Entry 8TL4 (electron microscopy, 3.20 A resolution); this record covers chains B and G of the 12 polymer chains in the assembly.

== Chain B ==
Molecule: BG505 DS-SOSIP Transmembrane protein gp41
From: Human immunodeficiency virus 1
Reference sequence: Q2N0S5 (Q2N0S5_9HIV1); residues 512-664 here correspond to UniProt positions 509-661 (UniProt number = residue number - 3)
Sequence (153 residues; row label = number of the first residue in the row):
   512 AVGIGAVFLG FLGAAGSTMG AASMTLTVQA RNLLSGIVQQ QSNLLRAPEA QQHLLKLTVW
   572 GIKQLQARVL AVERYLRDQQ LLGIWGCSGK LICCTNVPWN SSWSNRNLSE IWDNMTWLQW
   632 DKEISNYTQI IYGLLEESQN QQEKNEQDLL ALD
Unresolved in the structure: 547-568, 664
Disulfides: Cys-598/Cys-604
Differences from the reference sequence: engineered mutation Pro-559 (Ile556 in Q2N0S5), Cys-605 (Thr602 in Q2N0S5)

== Chain G ==
Molecule: DJ85-e.01 FAB HEAVY CHAIN
From: Homo sapiens
Notes: antibody fragment or engineered binder
Sequence (236 residues; each row starts with the number of its first residue; a row labelled like 82A-82C holds insertion residues (82A, then the next letters in order)):
     1 QVWLRESGPG LVKSSETLSL TCAVSGASVG GNYYW
   35A N
    36 WIRQFPGKGL EWMGNVH
   52A G
    53 GSGNTEYNPS LKGRLTISRD TSRGHFLLHL
82A-82C DSV
    83 TAADTAVYYC STQYWRHT
100A-100G GYDSSFF
   101 DSWGQGALVT VSSASTKGPS VFPLAPSSRS TSESTAALGC LVKDYFPEPV TVSWNSGSLT
   161 SGVHTFPAVL QSSGLYSLSS VVTVPSSSLG TQTYVCNVNH KPSNTKVDKR VEIKTCGGLE
   221 VLFQ
Unresolved in the structure: 114-224
Disulfides: Cys-22/Cys-92

== Interface between chain B and chain G ==
Pairs across the interface (18):
  Gly-514(B) / Tyr-34(G)
  Ile-515(B) / Tyr-34(G)
  Gly-516(B) / Asn-32(G)
  Gly-516(B) / Gln-95(G)  hydrogen bond (backbone-backbone)
  Gly-516(B) / Tyr-96(G)
  Gly-516(B) / Trp-97(G)  hydrogen bond (backbone-backbone)
  Ala-517(B) / Asn-32(G)  hydrogen bond (backbone-side chain)
  Ala-517(B) / Trp-97(G)
  Val-518(B) / Tyr-33(G)  hydrophobic
  Val-518(B) / Trp-97(G)  hydrogen bond (backbone-backbone)
  Val-518(B) / Arg-98(G)
  Val-518(B) / His-99(G)  hydrogen bond (backbone-backbone)
  Phe-519(B) / His-99(G)
  Leu-520(B) / Arg-98(G)
  Leu-520(B) / His-99(G)
  Leu-520(B) / Thr-100(G)
  Ala-532(B) / Asn-32(G)
  Met-535(B) / Asn-32(G)
Other interface residues (no listed pair), chain B (10 interface residues in all): Asp-624
Other interface residues (no listed pair), chain G (13 interface residues in all): Gly-30, Gly-31, Gly-53, Asn-56

== Summary ==
The interface between chain B and chain G involves 10 residues on one side and 13 on the other, with 5
hydrogen bonds. Polar pairs include Ala-517(B)/Asn-32(G), Gly-516(B)/Gln-95(G) and Gly-516(B)/Trp-97(G).
Here chain B is BG505 DS-SOSIP Transmembrane protein gp41 (Human immunodeficiency virus 1) and chain G is
DJ85-e.01 FAB HEAVY CHAIN (Homo sapiens). Entry 8TL4 (CRYO-EM STRUCTURE OF HIV-1 BG505DS-SOSIP.664 ENV TRIMER
BOUND TO DJ85-e.01 FAB) was determined by electron microscopy (same publication as 8TDX, 8TE7, 8TJR, 8TJS,
8TKC, 8TL2 and 5 further entries).
